Entry 1XKL (X-ray diffraction, 2.00 A resolution); this record covers chains C and D of the 4 polymer chains in the assembly.

# Chain C (and D)
Protein: salicylic acid-binding protein 2
From: Nicotiana tabacum
Notes: chain D of this document is another copy of the same molecule, construct and numbering; everything in this record applies to it too
Reference sequence: Q6RYA0 (Q6RYA0_TOBAC); residue numbers follow UniProt; this construct covers 1-260
Chain sequence (273 residues; row label = number of the first residue in the row):
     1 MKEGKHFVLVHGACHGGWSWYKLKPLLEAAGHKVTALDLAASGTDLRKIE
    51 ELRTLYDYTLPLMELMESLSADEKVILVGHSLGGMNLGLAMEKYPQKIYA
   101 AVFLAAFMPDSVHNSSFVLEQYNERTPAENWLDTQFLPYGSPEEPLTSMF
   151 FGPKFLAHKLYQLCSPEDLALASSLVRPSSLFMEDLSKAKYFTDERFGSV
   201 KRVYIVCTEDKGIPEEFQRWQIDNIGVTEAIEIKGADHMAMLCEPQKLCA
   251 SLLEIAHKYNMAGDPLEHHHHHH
Disordered / not traced: 1-2, 260-273 (chain D: 1-2, 190, 261-273)
Construct notes: modified residue (63, 66, 85, 91, 108, 149, 183, 239, 241); cloning artifact (261-267); expression tag (268-273)
Modified residues: Mse-63, Mse-66, Mse-85, Mse-91, Mse-108, Mse-149, Mse-183, Mse-239, Mse-241 (selenomethionine; parent Met)
Curated features (UniProtKB/Swiss-Prot):
  - active site: Ser-81 (Acyl-ester intermediate), Asp-210 (Charge relay system), His-238 (Charge relay system)
  - binding site (salicylate): Ala-13, Ser-81, Lys-159, His-238, Leu-253, His-257
  - mutagenesis: Gly-12 (G12T: Abolishes methyl salicylate esterase activity and favors hydroxynitrile lyase activity; in association with K-239), Ala-13 (A13L: Abolishes salicylic acid-binding), Ser-81 (S81A: Abolishes methyl salicylate esterase activity), His-238 (H238A: Abolishes salicylic acid-binding and methyl salicylate esterase activity), Mse-239 (M239K: Abolishes methyl salicylate esterase activity and favors hydroxynitrile lyase activity; in association with T-12)
Glycans and other covalent adducts: 2-amino-4H-1,3-benzoxathiin-4-ol (STH) linked to Ser-81
Small-molecule neighbours: 2-amino-4H-1,3-benzoxathiin-4-ol (STH): Gly-12, Ala-13, His-15, His-80, Leu-82, Phe-107, Tyr-122, Trp-131, Mse-149, Phe-151, Phe-155, Leu-160, Leu-181, Gly-212, Ile-213, His-238
From the paper describing this entry:
  - mutagenesis - S81A: abolished catalytic activity on MeSA
  - mutagenesis - S81A: unchanged binding to SA

# How chain C and chain D interact
Pairs across the interface (31; chain C residue first):
  Trp-18(C) with Leu-171(D), hydrophobic; Ser-174(D); Leu-175(D), hydrophobic
  Tyr-21(C) with Tyr-21(D), hydrogen bond; Glu-167(D); Ala-170(D); Leu-171(D), hydrophobic
  Lys-22(C) with Glu-167(D)
  Pro-25(C) with Pro-166(D); Glu-167(D); Ala-170(D), hydrophobic
  Thr-44(C) with Ser-174(D); Leu-175(D); Arg-177(D)
  Leu-46(C) with Lys-48(D); Arg-177(D)
  Lys-48(C) with Leu-46(D)
  Pro-166(C) with Pro-25(D)
  Glu-167(C) with Tyr-21(D); Lys-22(D); Pro-25(D)
  Ala-170(C) with Tyr-21(D); Pro-25(D), hydrophobic
  Leu-171(C) with Trp-18(D), hydrophobic; Tyr-21(D), hydrophobic; Leu-171(D), hydrophobic
  Ser-174(C) with Trp-18(D)
  Leu-175(C) with Trp-18(D), hydrophobic; Thr-44(D); Leu-175(D), hydrophobic
  Arg-177(C) with Leu-46(D)
Other interface residues (no listed pair), chain C (18 interface residues in all): Gly-17, Leu-26, Asp-38, Gly-43
Other interface residues (no listed pair), chain D (18 interface residues in all): Gly-17, Leu-26, Gly-43, Arg-47

# In short
Chain C and chain D each contribute 18 residues to their interface; the contacts include 1 hydrogen bond. The
hydrogen-bonded pair is Tyr-21(C)/Tyr-21(D). 2-amino-4H-1,3-benzoxathiin-4-ol is covalently linked to
Ser-81(C). From the paper: S81A of chain C abolishes catalytic activity on MeSA; S81A of chain C leaves
binding to SA unchanged.
Chain C and chain D are both salicylic acid-binding protein 2 (Nicotiana tabacum); the structure, Crystal
Structure of Salicylic Acid-binding Protein 2 (SABP2) from Nicotiana tabacum, NESG Target AR2241, was
determined by X-ray diffraction together with 1Y7H and 1Y7I from the same study.
